Entry 6IXY (X-ray diffraction, 2.72 A resolution); this record covers chain A.

[Chain A]
Name: pilin
Source organism: Clostridium perfringens (strain SM101 / Type A)
Reference sequence: Q0SWL8 (Q0SWL8_CLOPS); residues 30-488 here = UniProt positions 30-488
Chain sequence (476 residues; numbered 13 to 488; the number before each row is that of its first residue):
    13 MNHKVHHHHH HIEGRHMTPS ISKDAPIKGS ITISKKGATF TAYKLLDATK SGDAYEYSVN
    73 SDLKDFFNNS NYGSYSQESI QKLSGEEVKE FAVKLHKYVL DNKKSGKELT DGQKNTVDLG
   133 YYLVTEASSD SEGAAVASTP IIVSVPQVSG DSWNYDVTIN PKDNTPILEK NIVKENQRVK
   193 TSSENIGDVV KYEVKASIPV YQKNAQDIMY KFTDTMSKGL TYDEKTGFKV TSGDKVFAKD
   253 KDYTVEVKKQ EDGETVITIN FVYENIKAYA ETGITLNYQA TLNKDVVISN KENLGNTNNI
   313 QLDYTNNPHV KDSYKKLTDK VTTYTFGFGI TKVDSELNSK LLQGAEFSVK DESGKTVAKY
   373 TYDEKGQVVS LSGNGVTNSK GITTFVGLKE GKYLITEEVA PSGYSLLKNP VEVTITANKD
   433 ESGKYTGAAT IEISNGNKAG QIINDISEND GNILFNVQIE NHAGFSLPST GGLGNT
Not modelled in the structure: 13-28, 477-488
Covalently attached groups: covalent link Lys182-Asn310, Lys344-Asn473
Construct notes: expression tag (13-29)

[Overview]
Chain A is pilin (Clostridium perfringens (strain SM101 / Type A)); the structure, X-ray structure of major
pilin from C. perfringens SM101, was determined by X-ray diffraction (same publication as 6IXZ, 5XCB and
5XCC).
